PDB entry 9FP5 | electron microscopy, 2.50 A resolution | chains A and C of the 4 polymer chains in the assembly

# Chain A
Protein: Capsid protein VP1
Source organism: Coxsackievirus A9
Reference sequence: P21404 (POLG_CXA9); residues 1-299 here correspond to UniProt positions 569-867 (UniProt number = residue number + 568)
Chain sequence (299 residues; numbered 1 to 299; the number before each row is that of its first residue):
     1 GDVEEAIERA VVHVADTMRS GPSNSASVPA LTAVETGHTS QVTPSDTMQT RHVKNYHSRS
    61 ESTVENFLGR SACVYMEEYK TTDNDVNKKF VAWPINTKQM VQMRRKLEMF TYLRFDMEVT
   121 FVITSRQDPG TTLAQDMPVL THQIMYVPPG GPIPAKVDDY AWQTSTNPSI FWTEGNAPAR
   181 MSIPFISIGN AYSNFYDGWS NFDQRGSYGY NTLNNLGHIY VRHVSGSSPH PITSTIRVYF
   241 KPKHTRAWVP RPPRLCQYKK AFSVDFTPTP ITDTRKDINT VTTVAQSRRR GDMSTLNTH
Not modelled in the structure: 1, 8-10, 284-299
Sequence notes: variant Val11 (Arg579 in P21404), Val12 (Cys580 in P21404), His13 (Thr581 in P21404), Ser20 (Thr588 in P21404), Asn84 (Lys652 in P21404), Asp85 (His653 in P21404), His142 (Arg710 in P21404)
Curated features (UniProtKB/Swiss-Prot):
  - motif: Arg290 to Asp292 (Cell attachment site)
  - site: His299 (Cleavage)

# Chain C
Protein: Capsid protein VP3
Source organism: Coxsackievirus A9
Reference sequence: P21404 (POLG_CXA9); residues 1-238 here correspond to UniProt positions 331-568 (UniProt number = residue number + 330)
Chain sequence (238 residues; each row starts with the number of its first residue):
     1 GLPTMNTPGS TQFLTSDDFQ SPCALPQFDV TPSMNIPGEV KNLMEIAEVD SVVPVNNVQD
    61 TTDQMEMFRI PVTINAPLQQ QVFGLRLQPG LDSVFKHTLL GEILNYYAHW SGSMKLTFVF
   121 CGSAMATGKF LIAYSPPGAN PPKTRKDAML GTHIIWDIGL QSSCVLCVPW ISQTHYRLVQ
   181 QDEYTSAGYV TCWYQTGMIV PPGTPNSSSI MCFASACNDF SVRMLRDTPF ISQDNKLQ
Curated features (UniProtKB/Swiss-Prot):
  - region: Lys236 to Gln238 (Amphipathic alpha-helix)

# Chain A / chain C interface
Pairs across the interface (144; chain A residue first):
  Ala15(A) with Asn218(C)
  Ala30(A) with Ile154(C), hydrophobic; Cys164(C); Val165(C), hydrogen bond (backbone-backbone)
  Leu31(A) with Ser163(C)
  Thr32(A) with Gln161(C); Ser162(C); Ser163(C), hydrogen bond (backbone-backbone); Val165(C)
  Val34(A) with Thr117(C); Ser163(C)
  Glu35(A) with Ser162(C), hydrogen bond
  Thr39(A) with Glu48(C); Asp50(C), hydrogen bond
  Ser40(A) with Lys115(C), hydrogen bond (backbone-side chain); Val165(C)
  Gln41(A) with Lys115(C)
  Val42(A) with Lys115(C); Val165(C), hydrophobic
  Thr43(A) with Cys167(C)
  Pro44(A) with Cys167(C)
  Met48(A) with Cys167(C); Pro169(C), hydrophobic
  His57(A) with Ser111(C); His175(C); Tyr176(C)
  Arg59(A) with Asn42(C); Met44(C); Glu48(C), salt bridge; Cys217(C); Asn218(C), hydrogen bond (side chain-backbone); Phe220(C), hydrogen bond (side chain-backbone)
  Glu61(A) with Tyr107(C), hydrogen bond (backbone-side chain); Arg223(C); Met224(C), hydrogen bond (side chain-backbone); Leu225(C)
  Ser62(A) with Asn42(C); Leu43(C), hydrogen bond (backbone-backbone); Tyr107(C); Val222(C)
  Thr63(A) with Lys41(C); Asn42(C), hydrogen bond (backbone-side chain)
  Val64(A) with Val40(C); Lys41(C), hydrogen bond (backbone-backbone); Leu43(C), hydrophobic
  Asn66(A) with Leu225(C)
  Phe67(A) with Tyr107(C); Leu225(C), hydrophobic
  Arg70(A) with Ser16(C); Leu225(C)
  Ser71(A) with Thr15(C), hydrogen bond (side chain-backbone)
  Met76(A) with Lys236(C), hydrogen bond (backbone-side chain)
  Lys98(A) with Leu237(C)
  Gln99(A) with Leu237(C)
  Val101(A) with Ile231(C), hydrophobic; Gln233(C), hydrogen bond (backbone-side chain); Leu237(C), hydrophobic
  Gln102(A) with Asp227(C)
  Arg104(A) with Leu237(C)
  Arg105(A) with Glu102(C), salt bridge; Tyr106(C); Phe230(C); Ile231(C)
  Met109(A) with Ile103(C), hydrophobic
  Phe110(A) with Val40(C), hydrophobic
  Arg114(A) with Thr31(C), hydrogen bond (side chain-backbone); Pro32(C); Ser33(C)
  Glu118(A) with Phe19(C); Ser21(C), hydrogen bond
  Thr120(A) with Phe13(C)
  Pro168(A) with Ala24(C)
  Ala177(A) with Thr11(C)
  Pro178(A) with Thr11(C); Phe13(C), hydrophobic
  Arg180(A) with Phe13(C); Asp17(C), salt bridge; Ser21(C)
  Met181(A) with Ser21(C); Pro22(C)
  Ser182(A) with Ser21(C), hydrogen bond; Pro22(C), hydrogen bond (backbone-backbone); Cys23(C); Ala24(C), hydrogen bond (backbone-backbone)
  Ile183(A) with Ala24(C), hydrophobic
  Pro184(A) with Cys23(C); Phe28(C), hydrophobic
  Phe185(A) with Phe28(C); Val30(C)
  Ser187(A) with Thr31(C), hydrogen bond (backbone-side chain)
  Ile188(A) with Thr31(C)
  Gly189(A) with Thr31(C)
  Asn190(A) with Thr31(C); Pro32(C), hydrogen bond (side chain-backbone)
  Lys241(A) with Asp17(C)
  Arg246(A) with Ser33(C); Glu39(C), salt bridge
  Ala247(A) with Glu39(C); Val40(C), hydrogen bond (backbone-backbone)
  Trp248(A) with Ile36(C), hydrogen bond (side chain-backbone); Gly38(C); Glu39(C)
  Val249(A) with Pro37(C); Gly38(C), hydrogen bond (backbone-backbone)
  Pro250(A) with Ile46(C), hydrophobic
  Pro253(A) with Glu102(C)
  Leu255(A) with His97(C)
  Gln257(A) with Phe230(C); Ile231(C); Ser232(C), hydrogen bond (side chain-backbone)
  Tyr258(A) with Leu237(C), hydrophobic
  Lys260(A) with Gln238(C)
  Ala261(A) with Leu237(C); Gln238(C), hydrogen bond (backbone-backbone)
  Pro270(A) with Gln64(C)
  Ile271(A) with Gln64(C), hydrogen bond (backbone-side chain); His97(C)
  Thr272(A) with Asn57(C); Ser93(C), hydrogen bond (side chain-backbone); His97(C)
  Asp273(A) with Asn57(C); Ser93(C); Lys96(C), salt bridge
  Thr274(A) with Gln59(C)
  Arg275(A) with Val55(C), hydrogen bond (side chain-backbone); Asn57(C), hydrogen bond (backbone-backbone); Val58(C); Gln59(C), hydrogen bond (backbone-backbone); Gly84(C), hydrogen bond (side chain-backbone)
  Lys276(A) with Val58(C); Gln59(C)
  Ile278(A) with Asn56(C); Val58(C); Ile70(C), hydrophobic; Val82(C); Phe83(C), hydrophobic; Gly84(C), hydrogen bond (backbone-backbone)
  Asn279(A) with Gln81(C); Phe83(C)
  Val281(A) with Leu85(C); Arg86(C), hydrogen bond (backbone-side chain); Pro141(C), hydrophobic; Tyr189(C), hydrophobic
  Thr283(A) with Arg86(C)
Other interface residues (no listed pair), chain A (90 interface residues in all): Val14, Ala33, Thr47, Ser58, Tyr75, Met100, Lys106, Tyr112, Val122, Ile186, Ala191, Tyr239, Pro252, Arg254, Cys256, Lys259, Phe262, Asp277, Thr280
Other interface residues (no listed pair), chain C (96 interface residues in all): Asp18, Leu25, Met34, Val49, Pro54, Met67, Phe68, Pro71, Val94, Leu99, Ser113, Val119, Thr152, Trp156, Asp157, Ser215, Asp219, Ser221, Thr228

# Overview
90 residues of chain A face 96 of chain C across their interface; the contacts include 35 hydrogen bonds and 5
salt bridges. Polar pairs include Arg59(A)-Glu48(C), Arg105(A)-Glu102(C) and Arg180(A)-Asp17(C).
Chain A is Capsid protein VP1 and chain C is Capsid protein VP3, both from Coxsackievirus A9; the structure,
Coxsackievirus A9 bound with CL213, was determined by electron microscopy, deposited together with 8S7J, 9EXI,
9FA9, 9FCZ, 9FGN, 9FO2 and 9FO5.
